PDB entry 6YJU | X-ray diffraction, 1.96 A resolution | chain AAA

# Chain AAA
Name: Alpha-1,6-mannosylglycoprotein 6-beta-N-acetylglucosaminyltransferase A
Organism: Homo sapiens
Notes: EC 2.4.1.155
UniProtKB: Q09328 (MGT5A_HUMAN); aligned to UniProt positions 214-728 over residues 214-728 (the alignment contains insertions or deletions, so no single offset holds)
Chain sequence (515 residues; row label = number of the first residue in the row):
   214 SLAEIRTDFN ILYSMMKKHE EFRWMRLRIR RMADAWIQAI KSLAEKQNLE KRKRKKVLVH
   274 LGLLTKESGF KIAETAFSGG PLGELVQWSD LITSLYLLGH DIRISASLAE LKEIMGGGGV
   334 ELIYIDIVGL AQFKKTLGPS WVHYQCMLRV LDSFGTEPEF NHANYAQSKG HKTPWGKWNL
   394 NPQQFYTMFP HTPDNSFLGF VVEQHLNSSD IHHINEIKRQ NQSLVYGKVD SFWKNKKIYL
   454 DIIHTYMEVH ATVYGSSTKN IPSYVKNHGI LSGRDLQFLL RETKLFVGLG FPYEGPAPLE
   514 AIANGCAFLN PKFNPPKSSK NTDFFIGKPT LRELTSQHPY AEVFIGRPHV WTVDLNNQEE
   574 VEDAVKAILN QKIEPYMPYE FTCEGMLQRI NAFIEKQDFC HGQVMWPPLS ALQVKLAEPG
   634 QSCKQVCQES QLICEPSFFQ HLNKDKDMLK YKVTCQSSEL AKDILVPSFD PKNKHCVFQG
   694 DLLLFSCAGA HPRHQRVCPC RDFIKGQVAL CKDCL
Not modelled in the structure: 421-430, 468-470
Disulfide bonds: Cys359-Cys613, Cys636-Cys711, Cys640-Cys713, Cys647-Cys700, Cys668-Cys689, Cys724-Cys727
Differences from the reference sequence: conflict Gly330 (Asp343 in Q09328), Gly331 (Arg344 in Q09328), Gly332 (Ile345 in Q09328)
Ligand contacts: UDP (uridine-5'-diphosphate): Gly293, Pro294, Leu295, Gly296, Val299, Tyr439, Lys441, Thr465, Gly482, Ile483, Leu484, Leu489, Pro505, Gly508, Pro509, Ala510, Pro511, Glu513
UniProt features mapped onto this chain:
  - region: Lys264 to Lys269 (Important for activity in FGF2 release)
Reported in the primary citation:
  - conformationally variable residues (order/disorder transition): Lys279 to Gly293
  - binding site for alpha-D-mannopyranose: Phe283, Glu297
  - catalytic residues: Glu297 (from molecular simulation)

# Summary
Bound to chain AAA: UDP. From the paper: the catalytic residue Glu297; a binding site for
alpha-D-mannopyranose at Phe283 and Glu297.
Chain AAA is Alpha-1,6-mannosylglycoprotein 6-beta-N-acetylglucosaminyltransferase A (Homo sapiens); the
structure, Crystal structure of MGAT5 (alpha-1,6-mannosylglycoprotein 6-beta-N-acetylglucosaminyltransferase
V) luminal domain with a Lys329-Ile345 loop truncation, in complex ..., was determined by X-ray diffraction
together with 6YJQ, 6YJR, 6YJS, 6YJT and 6YJV from the same study.
